PDB entry 5KL0 | X-ray diffraction, 1.85 A resolution | chain A

# Chain A
Molecule: Phosphoglucomutase
Organism: Xanthomonas axonopodis pv. citri (strain 306)
Reference sequence: Q8PGN7 (Q8PGN7_XANAC); residues 23-470 here correspond to UniProt positions 3-450 (UniProt number = residue number - 20)
Chain sequence (467 residues; each row starts with the number of its first residue):
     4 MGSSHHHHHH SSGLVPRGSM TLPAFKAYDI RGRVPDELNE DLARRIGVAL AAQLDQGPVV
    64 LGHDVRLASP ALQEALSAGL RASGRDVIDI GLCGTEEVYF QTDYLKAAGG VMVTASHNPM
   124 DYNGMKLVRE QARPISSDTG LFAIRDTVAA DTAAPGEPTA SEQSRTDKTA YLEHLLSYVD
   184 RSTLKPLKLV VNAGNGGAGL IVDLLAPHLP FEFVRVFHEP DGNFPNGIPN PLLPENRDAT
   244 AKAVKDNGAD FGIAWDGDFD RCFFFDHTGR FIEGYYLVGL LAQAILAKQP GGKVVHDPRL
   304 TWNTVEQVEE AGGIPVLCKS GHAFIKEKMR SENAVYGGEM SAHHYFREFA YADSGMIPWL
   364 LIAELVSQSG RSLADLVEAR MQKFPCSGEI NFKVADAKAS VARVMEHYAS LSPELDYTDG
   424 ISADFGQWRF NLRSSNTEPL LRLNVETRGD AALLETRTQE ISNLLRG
Disordered / not traced: 4-22
Modified positions: S119 (phosphoserine; SEP)
Sequence notes: initiating methionine (4); expression tag (5-22)
Ion coordination: Mg2+: S119, D259, D261, D263
Ligand contacts: 1,6-di-O-phosphono-alpha-D-glucopyranose (G16): Y31, S119, R264, R302, G324, H325, E342, S344, H346, Y348, R436, S438, N439, T440, R445

# Overview
Ligands of chain A: 1,6-di-O-phosphono-alpha-D-glucopyranose. S119, D259, D261 and D263 coordinate Mg2+.
Chain A is Phosphoglucomutase (Xanthomonas axonopodis pv. citri (strain 306)); the structure, Crystal
Structure of Phosphoglucomutase from Xanthomonas citri citri complexed with Glucose-1,6-biphosphate, was
determined by X-ray diffraction (same publication as 5BMN and 5BMP).
